Entry 8VGR (electron microscopy, 3.20 A resolution); this record covers chains B and C of the 3 polymer chains in the assembly.

[Chain B (and C)]
Molecule: Capsid protein
From: Tulane virus
Notes: chain C of this document is another copy of the same molecule, construct and numbering; everything in this record applies to it too
UniProt: B2Y6D0 (B2Y6D0_9CALI); residue numbers follow UniProt; this construct covers 1-534
Chain sequence (534 residues; numbered 1 to 534; the number before each row is that of its first residue):
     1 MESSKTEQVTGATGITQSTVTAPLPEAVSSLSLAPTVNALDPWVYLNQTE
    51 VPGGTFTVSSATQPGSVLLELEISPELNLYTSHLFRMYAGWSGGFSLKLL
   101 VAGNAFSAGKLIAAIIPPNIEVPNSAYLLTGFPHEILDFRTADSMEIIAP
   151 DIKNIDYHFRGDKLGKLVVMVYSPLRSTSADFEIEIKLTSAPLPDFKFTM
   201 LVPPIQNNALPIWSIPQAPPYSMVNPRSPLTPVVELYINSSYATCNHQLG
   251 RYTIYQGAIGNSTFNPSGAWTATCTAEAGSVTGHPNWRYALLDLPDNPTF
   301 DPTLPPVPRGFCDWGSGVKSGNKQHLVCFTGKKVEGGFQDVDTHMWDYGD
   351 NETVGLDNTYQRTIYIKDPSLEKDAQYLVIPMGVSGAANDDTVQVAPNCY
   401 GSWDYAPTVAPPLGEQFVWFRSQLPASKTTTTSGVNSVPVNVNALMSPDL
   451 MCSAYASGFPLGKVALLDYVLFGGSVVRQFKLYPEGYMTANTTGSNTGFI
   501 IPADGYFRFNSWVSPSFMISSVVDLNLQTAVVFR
Unresolved in the structure: 1-19, 528-534 (chain C: 1-2, 528-534)
Construct notes: conflict Ser3 (Asn in B2Y6D0), His284 (Asn in B2Y6D0), Val334 (Phe in B2Y6D0), Glu335 (Ala in B2Y6D0), Thr343 (Ala in B2Y6D0), Lys367 (Ser in B2Y6D0), Met451 (Ile in B2Y6D0), Cys452 (Arg in B2Y6D0)

[Interface between chain B and chain C]
Pairs across the interface (43):
  Gln48(B) with Thr130(C); His134(C), hydrogen bond (backbone-side chain)
  Thr49(B) with Thr130(C)
  Glu50(B) with Tyr127(C); Thr130(C)
  Leu79(B) with Tyr127(C)
  Tyr80(B) with Gly131(C), hydrogen bond (side chain-backbone); Phe132(C)
  Leu100(B) with Lys110(C); Tyr172(C), hydrophobic
  Val101(B) with Lys110(C); Arg140(C)
  Ala102(B) with Ala108(C); Arg140(C); Ser173(C)
  Gly103(B) with Ser107(C); Ala108(C); Arg140(C), hydrogen bond (backbone-side chain)
  Asn104(B) with Ser107(C), hydrogen bond; Ala108(C); Arg140(C), hydrogen bond (backbone-side chain)
  Asp143(B) with Lys110(C), salt bridge; Asp138(C)
  Phe182(B) with Ser107(C); Ser177(C); Thr178(C)
  Glu183(B) with Arg176(C), hydrogen bond (backbone-side chain)
  Glu185(B) with Ser173(C), hydrogen bond
  Lys187(B) with Tyr172(C), hydrogen bond (side chain-backbone)
  Thr189(B) with Tyr172(C)
  Pro211(B) with Tyr127(C), hydrogen bond (backbone-side chain)
  Ile212(B) with Tyr127(C); Leu128(C), hydrophobic
  Phe472(B) with Leu413(C), hydrophobic
  Val476(B) with Leu413(C), hydrophobic
  Val477(B) with Gln63(C)
  Arg508(B) with Asn124(C)
  Phe509(B) with Tyr127(C), hydrophobic
  Asn510(B) with Ser125(C); Tyr127(C)
  Ser511(B) with Tyr127(C)
  Ser520(B) with Pro174(C); Arg176(C)
Other interface residues (no listed pair), chain B (34 interface residues in all): Trp43, Ala105, Phe106, Ala180, Ser475, Gln479, Trp512, Ser521
Other interface residues (no listed pair), chain C (28 interface residues in all): Leu24, Pro64, Gly65, Phe106, Gly109, Ala126, Ile136

[Summary]
Chain B and chain C form an interface of 34 and 28 residues respectively; the contacts include 9 hydrogen
bonds and 1 salt bridge. Polar pairs include Asp143(B)-Lys110(C), Gln48(B)-His134(C) and Tyr80(B)-Gly131(C).
Chain B and chain C are both Capsid protein (Tulane virus); the structure, Cryo-EM structure of Tulane virus
9-6-17 variant capsid protein VP1 5-12-18, was determined by electron microscopy together with 9CVE, 9CVF,
9CVG, 8VJR and 8VJS from the same study.
